7U05 - chains C and B of the 28 polymer chains in the assembly; structure by electron microscopy, 3.70 A resolution.

== Chain C ==
Molecule: Trafficking protein particle complex II-specific subunit 65
Source organism: Saccharomyces cerevisiae
UniProt: P32893 (TRS65_YEAST); the construct has insertions or renumbered stretches relative to UniProt, so the offset changes along the chain: 1-455 = UniProt 1-455; 480-503 = UniProt 481-504; 505-560 = UniProt 505-560
Amino-acid sequence (560 residues; numbered 1 to 560 plus 25 insertion-coded residues; 25 numbers in that range are skipped by the numbering (no residue carries them; nothing is unmodelled there); the number before each row is that of its first residue; a row labelled like 455A-455Y holds insertion residues (455A, then the next letters in order)):
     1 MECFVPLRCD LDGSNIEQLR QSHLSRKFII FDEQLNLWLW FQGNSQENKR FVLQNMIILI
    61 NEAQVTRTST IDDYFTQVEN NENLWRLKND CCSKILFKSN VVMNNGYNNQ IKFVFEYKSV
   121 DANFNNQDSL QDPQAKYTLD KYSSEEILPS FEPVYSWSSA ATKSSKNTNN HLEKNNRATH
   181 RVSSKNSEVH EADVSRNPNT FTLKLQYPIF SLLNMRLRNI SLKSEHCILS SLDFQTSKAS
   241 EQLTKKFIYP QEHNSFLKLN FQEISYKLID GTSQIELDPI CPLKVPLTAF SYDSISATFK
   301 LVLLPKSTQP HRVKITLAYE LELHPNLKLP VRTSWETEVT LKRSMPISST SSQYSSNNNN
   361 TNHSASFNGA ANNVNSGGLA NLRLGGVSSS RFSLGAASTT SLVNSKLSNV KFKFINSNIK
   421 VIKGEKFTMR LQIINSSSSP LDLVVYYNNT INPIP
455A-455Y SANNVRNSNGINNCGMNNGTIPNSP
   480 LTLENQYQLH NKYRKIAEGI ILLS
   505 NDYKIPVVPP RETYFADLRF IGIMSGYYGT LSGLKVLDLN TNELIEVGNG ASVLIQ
Unresolved in the structure: 1-137, 160-210, 304-306, 342-399, 455A-455Y
Curated features (UniProtKB/Swiss-Prot):
  - modified residue (Phosphoserine): Ser393, Ser398

== Chain B ==
Molecule: Trafficking protein particle complex II-specific subunit 130
Source organism: Saccharomyces cerevisiae
UniProt: Q03660 (TR130_YEAST); residue numbers follow UniProt; this construct covers 1-1102
Amino-acid sequence (1104 residues; each row starts with the number of its first residue):
     1 MDKEIYCGSV PVSYFDPFDL FESLRPEFQQ ILPLDNIHWK AFDGTVRTVN RLPIELIPEG
    61 RGEADKSNDE QPFIRFLIVN CISIDQYRAK VRPLVRQWLP NLESVSSSTG EKMIYKPIIL
   121 LYANSEVVDS NLFKSVSLME KFGKDFPHVQ TLEVRSVYRS PKERQEFWNQ FSQKIKASVL
   181 SIFQKRLTHL QHSLANLQKG NNFEEQLLTR EKLYELYVVF NILEDASLEL QKIKKEILRR
   241 NMNMPDGKLQ VPFESSSKSD ESLGSIIIEG TLDKFQLHKY FFIRRLRLLK LEDQTLTAFV
   301 GAFQLIKNFI ESISIEYRKS VRLLEFKHYF ITSMLSYFEF ENVSNPLLCE IKAELLMLKR
   361 DNWVQGVMAT SGYRLMDKNY PNSDVKYKFD LLKETFVDET VFQENFLTLT KEILSLFNKC
   421 EGKRQRIVDI LSIEIGLLYY QGKKYEEAVS LFLSCYEYYT QTNWNSIGLK ILQVFIDSLS
   481 HCPKLDVLQI DGESVSASAV LTNAFLNILK LCKDNDSKEI WWKKFMDLQM KNNIHLMYPL
   541 DGLFEVTLNS KVHLARANVS AIEVNLKSYG FPEDISTKTM RLSLKNMGGD VIVFGASDFL
   601 LKKGENKLIL ECRDIMYGEF SLLSFEIIVE GITFVKEFPE NQDEFIVVPE IYCKESTKVL
   661 VKQAHNLNLG EYALELKSVQ SDALESLQVE VEVQKNIGNM KNLPVSFSMD EIQARKRYNT
   721 PFENVRLEYY LLDQITAFDL IIKTSFTKKN DQGTFGETKK VRIQCYLQLS VSVEDIFKKD
   781 IFFFKFLLNS SVREEPVILY SSELSAPDTR NDYNIRGDYI ATTPALITFD GNESFINCYE
   841 ITANNNFDSK DIFNLKVRYN TLKEQLDCFI TDAVLIEGDV EWFILFEKWK TFWELEILKK
   901 LKYDYDAFKE NRIIRLLKTS IDLNKTKSKI RNLCIEKAVL DKILICLNKV SRGIAVCNTD
   961 MDEYVRNLVP KQLTVPVQLP GFEQFFHVQF EQMETSHDAL HDTIATIGNS LSYTVIVENL
  1021 SGQWGQDVID DGGYIFEILS SNEWLIHGQK RCAIKEKRKE FEVHLIPLKK GYLNFPRVEI
  1081 TNINGKSCRV DHSNAFESIL IFAA
Unresolved in the structure: 1-270, 341-344, 529-532, 697-698, 995-1003
Construct notes: expression tag (1103-1104)

== How chain C and chain B interact ==
Residue-residue contacts (44):
  Arg218(C) - Ser1040(B)
  Arg218(C) - Ser1041(B)  hydrogen bond (side chain-backbone)
  Ile220(C) - Leu1068(B)  hydrophobic
  Leu222(C) - Leu1068(B)
  Ser231(C) - Leu1045(B)
  Asp233(C) - Lys1050(B)
  Gln235(C) - Arg1051(B)  hydrogen bond
  Thr236(C) - Arg1051(B)
  His253(C) - Asp1031(B)  salt bridge
  Ile280(C) - Ile1066(B)  hydrophobic
  Cys281(C) - His1047(B)
  Cys281(C) - His1064(B)
  Tyr292(C) - Ile1035(B)  hydrophobic
  Tyr292(C) - Arg1051(B)
  Tyr292(C) - Ile1083(B)
  Asp293(C) - Gln1049(B)
  Asp293(C) - Arg1051(B)
  Asp293(C) - Cys1052(B)
  Ser294(C) - Gly1048(B)
  Ser294(C) - Gln1049(B)
  Ser294(C) - Lys1050(B)  hydrogen bond (backbone-backbone)
  Ser294(C) - Arg1051(B)  hydrogen bond (backbone-backbone)
  Ile295(C) - Gly1048(B)
  Ile295(C) - Gln1049(B)
  Ile295(C) - Lys1050(B)
  Ser296(C) - Ile1046(B)
  Ser296(C) - His1047(B)
  Ser296(C) - Gly1048(B)  hydrogen bond (backbone-backbone)
  Ser296(C) - Lys1050(B)  hydrogen bond
  Ala297(C) - His1047(B)
  Thr298(C) - His1047(B)  hydrogen bond
  Thr298(C) - Ile1066(B)
  Lys300(C) - Gly1008(B)
  Asn418(C) - Phe1102(B)
  Asn418(C) - Ala1103(B)  hydrogen bond (side chain-backbone)
  Ile419(C) - Phe1102(B)
  Lys420(C) - Ile1004(B)
  Lys420(C) - Phe1102(B)
  Tyr531(C) - Tyr1072(B)  hydrophobic
  Tyr531(C) - Leu1100(B)  hydrophobic
  Ser556(C) - Lys1070(B)
  Ser556(C) - Phe1102(B)
  Leu558(C) - Leu1100(B)  hydrophobic
  Leu558(C) - Phe1102(B)  hydrophobic
Other interface residues (no listed pair), chain C (33 interface residues in all): Ser224, Leu229, Asn254, Phe256, Pro279, Pro282, Leu283, Ser291, Thr481
Other interface residues (no listed pair), chain B (30 interface residues in all): Asn832, Ile1007, Ser1010, Ala1053, Lys1055, Ile1101, Ala1104

== Summary ==
33 residues of chain C face 30 of chain B across their interface; the contacts include 8 hydrogen bonds and 1
salt bridge. Among the polar pairs are His253(C)-Asp1031(B), Arg218(C)-Ser1041(B) and Gln235(C)-Arg1051(B).
Here chain C is Trafficking protein particle complex II-specific subunit 65 and chain B is Trafficking protein
particle complex II-specific subunit 130, both from Saccharomyces cerevisiae. Entry 7U05 (Structure of the
yeast TRAPPII-Rab11/Ypt32 complex in the closed/closed state (composite structure)) was determined by electron
microscopy together with 7U06 from the same study.
